Entry 5CFF (X-ray diffraction, 2.50 A resolution); this record covers chains C and F of the 4 polymer chains in the assembly.

== Chain C ==
Name: Miranda
Organism: Drosophila melanogaster
Reference sequence: Q9VDR7 (Q9VDR7_DROME); residue numbers follow UniProt; this construct covers 514-589
Chain sequence (95 residues; each row starts with the number of its first residue):
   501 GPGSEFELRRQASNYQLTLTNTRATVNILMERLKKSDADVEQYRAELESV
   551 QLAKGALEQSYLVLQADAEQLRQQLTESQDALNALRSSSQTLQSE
Disordered / not traced: 501, 589-595
Modified / non-standard residues: Mse-530 (selenomethionine; parent Met)
Construct notes: expression tag (501-513, 590-595)
From the paper describing this entry:
  - mutagenesis - L529E, L557E: abolished binding to another copy of this molecule
  - mutagenesis - L529E, L557E: abolished binding to Staufen (chain F)
  - mutagenesis - L529E, L557E: decreased binding to Brat
  - mutagenesis - L529E: unchanged localization

== Chain F ==
Name: Staufen
Organism: Drosophila melanogaster
Notes: fragment: The fifth dsRNA-binding domain
Reference sequence: P25159 (STAU_DROME); residues 952-1018 here correspond to UniProt positions 953-1019 (UniProt number = residue number + 1)
Chain sequence (72 residues; numbered 947 to 1018; the number before each row is that of its first residue):
   947 GPGSMKEQLLYLSKLLDFEVNFSDYPKGNHNEFLTIVTLSTHPPQICHGV
   997 GKSSEESQNDAASNALKILSKL
Disordered / not traced: 947
Modified / non-standard residues: Mse-951 (selenomethionine)
Construct notes: expression tag (947-951)
From the paper describing this entry:
  - mutagenesis - H994E: abolished binding to Miranda (chain C)
  - mutagenesis - H994E: abolished localization
  - mutagenesis - H994E: abolished binding to Mira CBDL

== How chain C and chain F interact ==
Pairs across the interface - 9 pairs, chain C then chain F:
  Leu-519(C) with Pro-989(F), hydrophobic
  Arg-523(C) with Pro-990(F)
  Mse-530(C) with Ser-969(F); Tyr-971(F), hydrogen bond (backbone-side chain)
  Leu-533(C) with Tyr-971(F), hydrophobic
  Lys-534(C) with Tyr-971(F)
  Asp-537(C) with Tyr-971(F); His-976(F), salt bridge
  Val-540(C) with Asn-975(F)
Also at the interface, not in a pair above, chain C (10 interface residues in all): Val-526, Glu-541, Arg-544
Also at the interface, not in a pair above, chain F (9 interface residues in all): Leu-980, Ile-982, Ile-992
From the paper, about this interface:
  - interface residues, chain C: Mse-530(C)
  - hot spots on chain C (mutagenesis) - M530E, R532A: decreased binding to Staufen (chain F)
  - interface residues, chain F: Tyr-971(F)
  - hot spots on chain F (mutagenesis) - Y971K: decreased binding to Miranda (chain C)
  - hot spots on chain F (mutagenesis) - I982A: abolished binding to Miranda (chain C)

== In short ==
The interface between chain C and chain F involves 10 residues on one side and 9 on the other, with 1 hydrogen
bond and 1 salt bridge. Among the polar pairs are Asp-537(C)/His-976(F) and Mse-530(C)/Tyr-971(F). The paper
reports that L529E and L557E of chain C abolish binding to another copy of this molecule; interface residues
Mse-530(C) and Tyr-971(F); 7 substitutions were tested in all.
Chain C is Miranda and chain F is Staufen, both from Drosophila melanogaster; the structure, Crystal structure
of Miranda/Staufen dsRBD5 complex, was determined by X-ray diffraction.
